1NOK - chain A; structure by X-ray diffraction, 2.40 A resolution.

# Chain A
Name: Glycogen phosphorylase
Source organism: Oryctolagus cuniculus
Notes: EC 2.4.1.1
UniProtKB: P00489 (PHS2_RABIT); residue numbers follow UniProt; this construct covers 1-842
Sequence (842 residues; row label = number of the first residue in the row):
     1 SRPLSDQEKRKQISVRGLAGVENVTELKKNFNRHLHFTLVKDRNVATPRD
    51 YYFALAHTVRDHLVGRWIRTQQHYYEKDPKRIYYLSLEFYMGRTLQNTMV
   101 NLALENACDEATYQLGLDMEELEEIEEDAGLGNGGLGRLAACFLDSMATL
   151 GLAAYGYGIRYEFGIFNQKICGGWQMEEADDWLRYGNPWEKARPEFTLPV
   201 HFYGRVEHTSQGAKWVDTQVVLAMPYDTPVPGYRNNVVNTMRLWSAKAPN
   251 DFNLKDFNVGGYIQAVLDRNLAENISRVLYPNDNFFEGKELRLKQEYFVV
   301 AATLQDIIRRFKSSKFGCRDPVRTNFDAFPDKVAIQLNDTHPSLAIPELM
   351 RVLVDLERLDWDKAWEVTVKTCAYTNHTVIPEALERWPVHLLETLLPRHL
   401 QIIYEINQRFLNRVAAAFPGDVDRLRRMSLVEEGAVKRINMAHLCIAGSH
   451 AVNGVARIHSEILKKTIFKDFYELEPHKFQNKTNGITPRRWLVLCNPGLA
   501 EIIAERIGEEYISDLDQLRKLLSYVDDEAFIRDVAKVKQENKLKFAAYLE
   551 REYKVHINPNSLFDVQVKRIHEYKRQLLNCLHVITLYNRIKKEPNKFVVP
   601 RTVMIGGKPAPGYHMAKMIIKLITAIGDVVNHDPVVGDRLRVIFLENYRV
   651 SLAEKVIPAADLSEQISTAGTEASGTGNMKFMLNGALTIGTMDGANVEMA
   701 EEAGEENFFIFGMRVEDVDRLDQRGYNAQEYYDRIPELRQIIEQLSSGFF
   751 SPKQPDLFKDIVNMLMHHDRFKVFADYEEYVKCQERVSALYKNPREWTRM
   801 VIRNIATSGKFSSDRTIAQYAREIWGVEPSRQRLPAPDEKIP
Unresolved in the structure: 1-11
Glycans and other covalent adducts: pyridoxal phosphate (PLP) linked to Lys680
Sequence notes: conflict Ile380 (Leu in P00489), Pro609 (Ala in P00489)
Ligand contacts:
  - nojirimycine tetrazole (NTZ): Gly135, Leu136, Leu139, Asn284, His377, Val455, Asn484, Tyr573, Glu672, Ala673, Ser674, Gly675, Thr676
  - pyridoxal phosphate (PLP): Tyr90, Gly134, Gly135, Arg138, Trp491, Val567, Lys568, Lys574, Tyr648, Arg649, Val650, Ala653, Gln665, Glu672, Gly675, Thr676, Gly677
Curated features (UniProtKB/Swiss-Prot):
  - modified residue: Ser747 (Phosphoserine)

# Summary
Ligands of chain A: nojirimycine tetrazole. Pyridoxal phosphate is covalently linked to Lys680.
Chain A is Glycogen phosphorylase (Oryctolagus cuniculus); the structure, Complex of glycogen phosphorylase
with a transition state analogue nojirimycin tetrazole and phosphate in the T ..., was determined by X-ray
diffraction together with 1NOI and 1NOJ from the same study.
